PDB entry 8QKS | X-ray diffraction, 3.99 A resolution | chains A and C of the 3 polymer chains in the assembly

[Chain A]
Protein: Reticulocyte-binding protein-like protein 5
Organism: Plasmodium falciparum
Reference sequence: A0A8F2YHP6 (A0A8F2YHP6_PLAFA); the construct lacks a stretch of the UniProt sequence, so the offset changes along the chain: 4-108 = UniProt 121-225; 109-311 = UniProt 275-477
Sequence (308 residues; each row starts with the number of its first residue):
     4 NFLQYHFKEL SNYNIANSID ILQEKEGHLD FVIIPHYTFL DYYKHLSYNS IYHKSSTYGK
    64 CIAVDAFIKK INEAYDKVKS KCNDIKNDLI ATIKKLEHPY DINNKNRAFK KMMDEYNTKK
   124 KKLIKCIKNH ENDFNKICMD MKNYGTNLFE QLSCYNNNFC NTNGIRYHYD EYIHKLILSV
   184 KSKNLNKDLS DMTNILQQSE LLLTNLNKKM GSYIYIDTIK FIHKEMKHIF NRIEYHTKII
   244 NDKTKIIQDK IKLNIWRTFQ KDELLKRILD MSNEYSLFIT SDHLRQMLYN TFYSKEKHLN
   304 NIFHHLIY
Not modelled in the structure: 4-6, 12-19, 109-111
Differences from the reference sequence: conflict Ala77 (Thr194 in A0A8F2YHP6), Ala111 (Thr277 in A0A8F2YHP6)

[Chain C]
Protein: R5034HV
Organism: Homo sapiens
Sequence (125 residues; row label = number of the first residue in the row; numbers below 1 keep their minus sign (Thr-4 is residue -4)):
    -4 TGVHSEVQLV ESGGGLVQPG GSLRLSCAAS GFTFNTYWMS WVRQAPGKGL EWVANIQQDG
    56 SEKDYLNSVR GRFTISRDNA KKSLYLQMNS LRAEDTAVYY CARDNPASAV AFDVWGQGAM
   116 VTVSS
Not modelled in the structure: -4 to 0

[How chain A and chain C interact]
Residue-residue contacts (12):
  Phe70(A) - Ala102(C)  hydrophobic
  Asn138(A) - Trp33(C)
  Asn138(A) - Gln52(C)
  Lys139(A) - Gln52(C)  hydrogen bond
  Lys139(A) - Ser103(C)
  Met142(A) - Thr31(C)
  Asp143(A) - Pro101(C)
  Asp143(A) - Ala102(C)
  Asp143(A) - Ser103(C)  hydrogen bond
  Asn146(A) - Thr31(C)  hydrogen bond (side chain-backbone)
  Asn146(A) - Tyr32(C)
  Asn146(A) - Pro101(C)
Other interface residues (no listed pair), chain A (9 interface residues in all): Ile140, Tyr147, Asn150
Other interface residues (no listed pair), chain C (8 interface residues in all): Gln53

[Summary]
The interface between chain A and chain C involves 9 residues on one side and 8 on the other; the contacts
include 3 hydrogen bonds. Polar contacts include Lys139(A)-Gln52(C), Asp143(A)-Ser103(C) and
Asn146(A)-Thr31(C).
Chain A is Reticulocyte-binding protein-like protein 5 (Plasmodium falciparum) and chain C is R5034HV (Homo
sapiens); the structure, Plasmodium falciparum reticulocyte-binding protein homologue 5 (PfRH5) bound to
R5.034, was determined by X-ray diffraction, deposited together with 8QKR.
